Entry 5IOU (electron microscopy, 7.00 A resolution (low resolution: residue-level contacts below are approximate; hydrogen-bond / salt-bridge calls are withheld)); this record covers chains C and B of the 4 polymer chains in the assembly.

Chain C:
Protein: N-methyl-D-aspartate receptor subunit NR1-8a
Organism: Xenopus laevis
UniProtKB: C0KD18 (C0KD18_XENLA); aligned to UniProt positions 23-828 over residues 23-828 (the alignment contains insertions or deletions, so no single offset holds)
Amino-acid sequence (822 residues; row label = number of the first residue in the row):
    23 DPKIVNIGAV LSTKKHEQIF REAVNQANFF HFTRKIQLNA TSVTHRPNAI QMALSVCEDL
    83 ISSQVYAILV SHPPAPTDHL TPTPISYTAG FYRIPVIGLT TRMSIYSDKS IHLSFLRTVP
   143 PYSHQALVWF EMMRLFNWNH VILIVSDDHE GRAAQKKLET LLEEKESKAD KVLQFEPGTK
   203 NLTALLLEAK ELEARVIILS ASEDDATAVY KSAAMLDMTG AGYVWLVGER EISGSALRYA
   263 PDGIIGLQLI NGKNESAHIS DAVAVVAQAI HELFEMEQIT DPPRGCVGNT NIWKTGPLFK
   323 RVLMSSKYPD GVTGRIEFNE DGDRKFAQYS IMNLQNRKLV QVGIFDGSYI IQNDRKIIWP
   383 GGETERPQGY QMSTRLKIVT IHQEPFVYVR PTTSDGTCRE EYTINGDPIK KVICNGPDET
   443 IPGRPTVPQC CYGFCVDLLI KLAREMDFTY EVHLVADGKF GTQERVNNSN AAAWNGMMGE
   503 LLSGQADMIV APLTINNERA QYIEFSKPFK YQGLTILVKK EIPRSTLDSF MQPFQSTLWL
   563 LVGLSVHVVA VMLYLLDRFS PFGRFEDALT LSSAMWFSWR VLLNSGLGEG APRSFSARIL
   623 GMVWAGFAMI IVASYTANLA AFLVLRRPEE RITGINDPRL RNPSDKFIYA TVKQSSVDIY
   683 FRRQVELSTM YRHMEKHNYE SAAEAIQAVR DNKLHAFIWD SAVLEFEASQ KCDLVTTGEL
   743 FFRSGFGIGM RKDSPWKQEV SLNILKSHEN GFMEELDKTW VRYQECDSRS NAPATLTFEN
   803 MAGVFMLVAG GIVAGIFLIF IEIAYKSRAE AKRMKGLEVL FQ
Unresolved in the structure: 116, 827-844
Differences from the reference sequence: engineered mutation Phe51 (Lys in C0KD18), Phe52 (Arg in C0KD18), Gln300 (Asn in C0KD18), Gln350 (Asn in C0KD18), Asp368 (Asn in C0KD18), Asp440 (Asn in C0KD18), Asp469 (Asn in C0KD18), Ala493 (Lys in C0KD18), Ala494 (Lys in C0KD18), Ala495 (Glu in C0KD18), Arg602 (Gly610 in C0KD18), Leu609 (Ile617 in C0KD18), Arg648 (Asp656 in C0KD18), Glu761 (Asn769 in C0KD18); expression tag (829-844)
Small-molecule neighbours: glycine (GLY): Pro514, Leu515, Thr516, Ser678

Chain B:
Protein: Ionotropic glutamate receptor subunit NR2B
Organism: Xenopus laevis
UniProtKB: A7XY94 (A7XY94_XENLA); aligned to UniProt positions 1-825 over residues 1-825 (the alignment contains insertions or deletions, so no single offset holds)
Amino-acid sequence (825 residues; row label = number of the first residue in the row):
     1 MRPTEACCYL KISLIILFYS RAYAQKHPNM DIAVILVGTT EEVAIKDVHE KDDFHHLPVT
    61 PRVELVTMQE SDPKSIITRI CDLMSDKKVQ GVVFGDDTDQ EAIAQILDFI SVQTLTPILG
   121 IHGGSSMIMA DKEEASMFFQ FGPSIEQQAS VMLNIMEEYD WYIFSIVTTY FPGYQDFENK
   181 VRSTIENSFV GWELEEVIHL DMSLDDIDSK IQNQLKKLQS PVILLYCTKE EATYIFEVAH
   241 SVGLTGYGFT WIVPSLVAGD TDTVPDEFPT GLISVSYDEW DYDLPARVRD GIAIITTAAS
   301 TMLSEHNSIP QSKSSCNNIQ ESRVYEAHML KRYLINVTFE GRDLSFSEDG YQMHPKLVII
   361 LLNQERKWER VGKYKDRSLK MWPVFDLYPN SEEHKDEHLS IVTLEEAPFV IVEDVDPLSG
   421 TCMRNTVPCR KQIRPENRTE EGGNYIKRCC KGFCIDILKK IAKTVKFTYD LYLVTNGKHG
   481 KKINGVWNGM IGEVVTKRAY MAVGSLTINE ERSEVVDFSV PFIETGISVM VSRSNGTVSP
   541 SAFLEPFSAD VWVMMFVMLL IVSAVAVFVF EYFSPVGYNG PSFTIGKAIW LLWGLVFNNS
   601 LPVQNPKGTT SKIMVSVWAF FAVIFLASYT ANLAAFMIQR RYVDQVSGLS DKKFQRPNDF
   661 SPAFRFGTVP NGSTERNIRN NYLEMHSYMV KFNQRSVQDA LLSLKSGKLD AFIYDAAVLN
   721 YMAGRDEGCK LVTIGSGKVF ATTGYGIAIQ KDSGWKRQVD LAILQLFGDG EMEELEALWL
   781 TGICHNEKNE VMSSQLDIDN MAGVFYMLAA AMALSLITFI MEHLF
Unresolved in the structure: 1-27, 364
Differences from the reference sequence: engineered mutation Ser20 (Met in A7XY94), Arg21 (Gly in A7XY94), Ala22 (Cys in A7XY94), Glu64 (Ala in A7XY94), Gln69 (Asn in A7XY94), Asp343 (Asn in A7XY94), Val486 (Thr490 in A7XY94), Leu601 (Val615 in A7XY94), Arg640 (Glu654 in A7XY94), Arg641 (Glu655 in A7XY94)
Small-molecule neighbours: glutamic acid (GLU): His479, Ser505, Asn671, Gly672, Ser673, Thr674, Tyr714, Asp715
Swiss-Prot annotation at these positions:
  - binding site (Zn(2+)): His122, Glu279
  - glycosylation: Asn336 (N-linked (GlcNAc...) asparagine)

How chain C and chain B interact:
Contacting residue pairs (6; chain C residue first):
  Asn519(C) - Leu764(B)
  Leu605(C) - Ala619(B)
  Leu609(C) - Gln604(B)
  Leu609(C) - Asn605(B)
  Ala642(C) - Ala631(B)
  Leu645(C) - Ala635(B)
Also at the interface, not in a pair above, chain C (13 interface residues in all): Phe531, Tyr533, Asn606, Thr638, Leu641, Arg685, Gln686, Asn793
Also at the interface, not in a pair above, chain B (12 interface residues in all): Glu524, Val603, Ala627, Gln639, Thr742, Gly768

Summary:
13 residues of chain C and 12 residues of chain B are in contact. Ligands of chain C: glycine. Ligands of
chain B: glutamic acid. UniProt lists Zn2+-binding residues His122(B) and Glu279(B) on chain B.
Chain C is N-methyl-D-aspartate receptor subunit NR1-8a and chain B is Ionotropic glutamate receptor subunit
NR2B, both from Xenopus laevis; the structure, Cryo-EM structure of GluN1/GluN2B NMDA receptor in the
glutamate/glycine-bound conformation, was determined by electron microscopy, deposited together with 5IOV,
5IPQ, 5IPR, 5IPS, 5IPT, 5IPU and 5IPV.
